Entry 7KIF (electron microscopy, 2.94 A resolution); this record covers chains A and B of the 11 polymer chains in the assembly.

Chain A (and B):
Name: DNA-directed RNA polymerase subunit alpha
Source organism: Mycobacterium tuberculosis
Notes: EC 2.7.7.6; chain B of this document is another copy of the same molecule, construct and numbering; everything in this record applies to it too
UniProtKB: A5U8D3 (RPOA_MYCTA); residue numbers follow UniProt; this construct covers 1-347
Amino-acid sequence (347 residues; each row starts with the number of its first residue):
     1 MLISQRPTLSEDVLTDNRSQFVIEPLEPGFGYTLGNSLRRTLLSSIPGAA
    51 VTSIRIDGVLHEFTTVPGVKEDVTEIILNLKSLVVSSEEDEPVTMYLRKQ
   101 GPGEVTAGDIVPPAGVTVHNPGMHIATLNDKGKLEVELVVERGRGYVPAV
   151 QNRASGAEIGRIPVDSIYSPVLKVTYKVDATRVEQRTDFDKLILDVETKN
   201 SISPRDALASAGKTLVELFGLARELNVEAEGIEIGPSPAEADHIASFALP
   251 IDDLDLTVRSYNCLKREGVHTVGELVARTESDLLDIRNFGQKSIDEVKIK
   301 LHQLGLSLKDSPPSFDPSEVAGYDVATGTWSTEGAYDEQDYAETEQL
Not modelled in the structure: 1, 227-347 (chain B: 238-347)

Chain A / chain B interface:
Residue-residue contacts (70):
  Leu2(A) with Asp90(B); Arg142(B); Arg144(B)
  Ile3(A) with Arg144(B), hydrogen bond (backbone-side chain)
  Arg6(A) with Glu217(B), salt bridge
  Pro7(A) with Leu218(B), hydrophobic; Leu221(B)
  Thr8(A) with Leu221(B)
  Leu9(A) with Leu221(B); Leu225(B), hydrophobic
  Glu27(A) with Ser44(B); Arg144(B), salt bridge
  Gly29(A) with Arg40(B), hydrogen bond (backbone-side chain)
  Phe30(A) with Thr41(B); Leu218(B), hydrophobic
  Thr33(A) with Asn36(B); Ser37(B)
  Leu34(A) with Phe219(B), hydrophobic
  Ser37(A) with Thr33(B); Ser37(B); Phe219(B)
  Leu38(A) with Phe219(B), hydrophobic
  Arg40(A) with Tyr32(B); Thr33(B)
  Ser45(A) with Phe30(B); Ile232(B)
  Pro47(A) with Glu230(B)
  Arg142(A) with Glu230(B), salt bridge
  Arg144(A) with Met1(B); Leu2(B); Glu27(B), salt bridge; Ile232(B)
  Glu184(A) with Gln151(B)
  Arg186(A) with Val147(B); Val150(B)
  Arg205(A) with Leu225(B)
  Asp206(A) with Asn226(B), hydrogen bond
  Leu208(A) with Leu225(B), hydrophobic
  Ala209(A) with Ala222(B); Asn226(B)
  Ser210(A) with Glu230(B), hydrogen bond (side chain-backbone); Gly231(B)
  Lys213(A) with Arg223(B); Ala229(B); Gly231(B); Glu233(B)
  Thr214(A) with Gly231(B); Ile232(B), hydrogen bond (side chain-backbone)
  Leu215(A) with Phe219(B), hydrophobic
  Val216(A) with Val216(B); Phe219(B); Gly220(B)
  Glu217(A) with Ile232(B); Glu233(B); Ile234(B)
  Leu218(A) with Phe30(B), hydrophobic
  Phe219(A) with Leu34(B), hydrophobic; Leu215(B), hydrophobic; Val216(B); Phe219(B), hydrophobic
  Gly220(A) with Val216(B)
  Leu221(A) with Pro7(B); Thr8(B)
  Ala222(A) with Ala209(B)
  Arg223(A) with Ala209(B), hydrogen bond (side chain-backbone); Lys213(B)
  Leu225(A) with Leu9(B), hydrophobic; Arg205(B); Leu208(B), hydrophobic
  Asn226(A) with Ala209(B)
Other interface residues (no listed pair), chain A (44 interface residues in all): Phe21, Ile23, Leu26, Thr41, Gly143, Gly212
Other interface residues (no listed pair), chain B (50 interface residues in all): Glu11, Ile23, Leu26, Gly29, Leu38, Gly143, Ala149, Gly212

Summary:
44 residues of chain A face 50 of chain B across their interface; the contacts include 6 hydrogen bonds and 4
salt bridges. Polar contacts include Arg6(A)-Glu217(B), Glu27(A)-Arg144(B) and Arg142(A)-Glu230(B).
Both chains are DNA-directed RNA polymerase subunit alpha (Mycobacterium tuberculosis). Entry 7KIF
(Mycobacterium tuberculosis WT RNAP transcription open promoter complex with WhiB7 transcription factor) was
determined by electron microscopy together with 7KIM and 7KIN from the same study.
